6CAO - chains A and H of the 23 polymer chains in the assembly; structure by X-ray diffraction, 3.45 A resolution.

# Chain A
Molecule: 16S Ribosomal RNA rRNA
From: Thermus thermophilus (strain HB8 / ATCC 27634 / DSM 579)
Sequence (1522 nucleotides; each row starts with the number of its first residue; note: 42 numbers in that range are skipped by the numbering (no residue carries them; nothing is unmodelled there); a row labelled like 190A-190L holds insertion residues (190A, then the next letters in order); numbering starts at 0):
     0 UUUGUUGGAG AGUUUGAUCC UGGCUCAGGG UGAACGCUGG CGGCGUGCCU AAGACAUGCA
    60 AGUCGUGCGG G
    73 CCGCGGGGUU UU
    88 ACUCCG
    95 UGGUC
   101 AGCGGCGGAC GGGUGAGUAA CGCGUGGGU
  129A G
   130 ACCUACCCGG AAGAGGGGGA CAACCCGGGG AAACUCGGGC UAAUCCCCCA UGUGGACCCG
   190 C
190A-190L CCCUUGGGGUGU
   191 GUCCAAAGGG CUUU
   216 GCCCGCUUCC GGAUGGGCCC GCGUCCCAUC AGCUAGUUGG UGGGGUAAUG GCCCACCAAG
   276 GCGACGACGG GUAGCCGGUC UGAGAGGAUG GCCGGCCACA GGGGCACUGA GACACGGGCC
   336 CCACUCCUAC GGGAGGCAGC AGUUAGGAAU CUUCCGCAAU GGGCGCAAGC CUGACGGAGC
   396 GACGCCGCUU GGAGGAAGAA GCCCUUCGGG GUGUAAACUC CUGAA
   442 CCCGGGACGA AACCCCCGAC GA
   474 GGGGACUGAC GGUACCGGG
   494 GUAAUAGCGC CGGCCAACUC CGUGCCAGCA GCCXCGGUAA UACGGAGGGC GCGAGCGUUA
   554 CCCGGAUUCA CUGGGCGUAA AGGGCGUGUA GGCGGCCUGG GGCGUCCCAU GUGAAAGACC
   614 ACGGCUCAAC CGUGGGGGAG CGUGGGAUAC GCUCAGGCUA GACGGUGGGA GAGGGUGGUG
   674 GAAUUCCCGG AGUAGCGGUG AAAUGCGCAG AUACCGGGAG GAACGCCGAU GGCGAAGGCA
   734 GCCACCUGGU CCACCCGUGA CGCUGAGGCG CGAAAGCGUG GGGAGCAAAC CGGAUUAGAU
   794 ACCCGGGUAG UCCACGCCCU AAACGAUGCG CGCUAGGUCU CUGGGUCU
   848 CCUGGGGGCC GAAGCUAACG CGUUAAGCGC GCCGCCUGGG GAGUACGGCC GCAAGGCUGA
   908 AACUCAAAGG AAUUGACGGG GGCCCGCACA AGCGGUGGAG CAUGUGGUUU AAUUCGAAGX
   968 AACGCGAAGA ACCUUACCAG GCCUUGACAU GCUAGG
 1003A G
  1004 AACCCGGGUG AAAGCCUGGG GUGCCCC
1030A-1030D GCGA
  1031 GGGGAGCCCU AGCACAGGUG CUGCAUGGCC GUCGUCAGCU CGUGCCGUGA GGUGUUGGGU
  1091 UAAGUCCCGC AACGAGCGCA ACCCCCGCCG UUAGUUGCCA GCGGUUCGGC CGGGCACUCU
  1151 AACGGGACUG CCCGCGAAA
  1171 GCGGGAGGAA GGAGGGGACG ACGUCUGGUC AGCAUGGCCC UUACGGCCUG GGCGACACAC
  1231 GUGCUACAAU GCCCACUACA AAGCGAUGCC ACCCGGCAAC GGGGAGCUAA UCGCAAAAAG
  1291 GUGGGCCCAG UUCGGAUUGG GGUCUGCAAC CCGACCCCAU GAAGCCGGAA UCGCUAGUAA
  1351 UCGCGGAUCA G
 1361A C
  1362 CAUGCCGCGG UGAAUACGUU CCCGGGCCUU GUACACACXG CCXGUXACGC CAUGGGAGCG
  1422 GGCUCUACCC GAAGUCGCCG GG
  1446 AGCCUACGGG
  1459 CAGGCGCCGA GGGUAGGGCC CGUGACUGGG GCGAAGUCGU AACAAGGUAG CUGUACCGGA
  1519 AGGUGCGGCU GGAUCACCUC CUUUCU
Unresolved in the structure: 0-4, 1534-1538
Modified positions: PSU (pseudouridine-5'-monophosphate) at position 516, G7M (N7-methyl-guanosine-5'-monophosphate) at position 527, M2G (N2-dimethylguanosine-5'-monophosphate) at position 966, 5MC (5-methylcytidine-5'-monophosphate) at position 967, 2MG (2N-methylguanosine-5'-monophosphate) at position 1207, 5MC (5-methylcytidine-5'-monophosphate) at position 1400, 4OC (4n,o2'-methylcytidine-5'-monophosphate) at position 1402, 5MC (5-methylcytidine-5'-monophosphate) at position 1404, 5MC (5-methylcytidine-5'-monophosphate) at position 1407, UR3 (3-methyluridine-5'-monophoshate) at position 1498, MA6 (6N-dimethyladenosine-5'-monophoshate) at position 1518, MA6 (6N-dimethyladenosine-5'-monophoshate) at position 1519, PSU (pseudouridine-5'-monophosphate) at position 1540, PSU (pseudouridine-5'-monophosphate) at position 1541
Covalently attached groups: paromomycin (PAR) linked to G1405
Bound ions: Mg2+ site 1 near U5 (its only coordinating residue here); Mg2+ site 2: G11, U12; Mg2+ site 3 near G21 (its only coordinating residue here); Mg2+ site 4 near C48 (its only coordinating residue here); Mg2+ site 5 near A53 (its only coordinating residue here); Mg2+ site 6: G61, U62; Mg2+ site 7: G69, U98; Mg2+ site 8: G107, G326; Mg2+ site 9: A109, G331; Mg2+ site 10 near G113 (its only coordinating residue here); Mg2+ site 11 near G117 (its only coordinating residue here); Mg2+ site 12: C121, G124, U125; 83 more Mg2+ sites not listed; 13 more K+ sites not listed
Ligand contacts:
  - paromomycin (PAR), molecule 1: G31, C47, C48, A50, A51, G52, A53, G113, U114, G115, A353, C355, A356, U358, U359, A360, G361, U365, C366
  - paromomycin (PAR), molecule 2: G567, G568, C569, G570, G575, G821, C822, C862, U863, G874, C875, C879
  - paromomycin (PAR), molecule 3: G610, A611, C613, A614, C615, A622, C623, C624, G625, U626
  - paromomycin (PAR), molecule 4: G661, G662, A663, G664, A665, G666, G667, U740, G741, G742, U743
  - paromomycin (PAR), molecule 5: U669, G670, G671, U672, G673, G714, A715, A716, C717, C805, C806, A807
  - paromomycin (PAR), molecule 6: 5MC_1404, U1406, 5MC_1407, A1408, C1409, G1489, C1490, G1491, A1492, A1493, G1494, U1495, C1496
Reported in the primary citation:
  - conformationally variable residues (side-chain flip): C1397

# Chain H
Protein: 30S ribosomal protein S8
From: Thermus thermophilus (strain HB8 / ATCC 27634 / DSM 579)
UniProt: P0DOY9 (RS8_THET8); residues 1-138 here = UniProt positions 1-138
Chain sequence (138 residues; row label = number of the first residue in the row):
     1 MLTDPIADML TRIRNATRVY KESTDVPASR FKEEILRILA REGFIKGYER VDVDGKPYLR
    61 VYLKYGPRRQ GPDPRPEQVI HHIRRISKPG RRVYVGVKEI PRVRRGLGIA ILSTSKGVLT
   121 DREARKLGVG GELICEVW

# Interface between chain A and chain H
Residue-residue contacts - 76 pairs, chain A then chain H:
  C564(A) - Arg91(H)  hydrogen bond to the sugar
  C586(A) - Thr3(H)  sugar contact
  C586(A) - Pro89(H)  phosphate contact
  C586(A) - Gly90(H)  sugar contact
  G587(A) - Met1(H)  base contact
  G587(A) - Thr3(H)  sugar contact
  G587(A) - Pro89(H)  phosphate contact
  G587(A) - Arg92(H)  salt bridge to the phosphate
  G588(A) - Met1(H)  sugar contact
  G588(A) - Leu2(H)  sugar contact
  G588(A) - Pro5(H)  phosphate contact
  C589(A) - Ala28(H)  sugar contact
  C589(A) - Ser29(H)  phosphate contact
  C590(A) - Ser29(H)  phosphate contact
  C590(A) - Arg30(H)  hydrogen bond to the phosphate
  U591(A) - Arg30(H)  salt bridge to the phosphate
  G597(A) - Tyr94(H)  hydrogen bond to the base
  U598(A) - Tyr94(H)  phosphate contact
  C599(A) - Val95(H)  sugar contact
  C599(A) - Gly96(H)  phosphate contact
  C599(A) - Val97(H)  phosphate contact
  C599(A) - Val129(H)  sugar contact
  C599(A) - Gly130(H)  hydrogen bond to the sugar
  C599(A) - Gly131(H)  sugar contact
  C600(A) - Gly96(H)  phosphate contact
  C600(A) - Val97(H)  hydrogen bond to the phosphate
  C600(A) - Gly128(H)  sugar contact
  C600(A) - Val129(H)  sugar contact
  A640(A) - Ser115(H)  hydrogen bond to the base
  U641(A) - Ser115(H)  sugar contact
  A642(A) - Phe31(H)  sugar contact
  A642(A) - Ser113(H)  hydrogen bond to the base
  A642(A) - Thr114(H)  hydrogen bond to the base
  A642(A) - Ser115(H)  base contact
  C643(A) - Phe31(H)  sugar contact
  C643(A) - Ser113(H)  sugar contact
  C643(A) - Glu132(H)  hydrogen bond to the sugar
  G644(A) - Arg92(H)  sugar contact
  A653(A) - Lys56(H)  salt bridge to the phosphate
  G654(A) - Met1(H)  sugar contact
  A753(A) - Met1(H)  base contact
  G755(A) - Met1(H)  sugar contact
  G823(A) - Thr3(H)  base contact
  C824(A) - Met1(H)  sugar contact
  C824(A) - Leu2(H)  sugar contact
  G825(A) - Leu2(H)  sugar contact
  G825(A) - Asp8(H)  hydrogen bond to the sugar
  G825(A) - Thr11(H)  base contact
  G825(A) - Arg12(H)  hydrogen bond to the sugar
  G825(A) - Asn15(H)  base contact
  C826(A) - Arg12(H)  sugar contact
  C826(A) - Asn15(H)  hydrogen bond to the base
  U827(A) - Asn15(H)  sugar contact
  U827(A) - Val19(H)  sugar contact
  U827(A) - Lys21(H)  salt bridge to the phosphate
  A828(A) - Lys21(H)  salt bridge to the phosphate
  A859(A) - Val19(H)  base contact
  A860(A) - Arg18(H)  sugar contact
  A860(A) - Arg75(H)  hydrogen bond to the phosphate
  G861(A) - Arg75(H)  salt bridge to the phosphate
  G874(A) - Asn15(H)  base contact
  C875(A) - Thr11(H)  base contact
  C875(A) - Arg14(H)  hydrogen bond to the sugar
  C875(A) - Asn15(H)  hydrogen bond to the sugar
  G876(A) - Ala7(H)  sugar contact
  G876(A) - Thr11(H)  hydrogen bond to the sugar
  G876(A) - Arg14(H)  hydrogen bond to the phosphate
  C877(A) - Thr3(H)  hydrogen bond to the base
  C877(A) - Asp4(H)  hydrogen bond to the sugar
  C877(A) - Ala7(H)  sugar contact
  C877(A) - Lys88(H)  salt bridge to the phosphate
  C877(A) - Pro89(H)  phosphate contact
  G878(A) - Thr3(H)  hydrogen bond to the sugar
  G878(A) - Lys88(H)  phosphate contact
  G878(A) - Pro89(H)  phosphate contact
  C879(A) - Gly90(H)  phosphate contact
Also at the interface, not in a pair above, chain A (36 interface residues in all): U652
Also at the interface, not in a pair above, chain H (42 interface residues in all): Pro57, Lys98, Lys116, Gly117, Val118

# Overview
36 residues of chain A and 42 residues of chain H are in contact; the contacts include 20 hydrogen bonds and 7
salt bridges. Polar contacts include G597(A)-Tyr94(H), A640(A)-Ser115(H) and A642(A)-Ser113(H). Bound to chain
A: 5 copies of paromomycin. Paromomycin is covalently linked to G1405(A). The paper reports conformational
variability at C1397(A).
Chain A is 16S Ribosomal RNA rRNA and chain H is 30S ribosomal protein S8, both from Thermus thermophilus
(strain HB8 / ATCC 27634 / DSM 579); the structure, Structure of the ribosomal decoding complex at ambient
temperature, was determined by X-ray diffraction.
